Entry 7NG5 (electron microscopy, 3.80 A resolution); this record covers chains A and G of the 7 polymer chains in the assembly.

[Chain A]
Name: Lon protease homolog, mitochondrial
Source organism: Homo sapiens
Notes: EC 3.4.21.53
UniProt: P36776 (LONM_HUMAN); residue numbers follow UniProt; this construct covers 115-959
Amino-acid sequence (853 residues; numbered 107 to 959; the number before each row is that of its first residue):
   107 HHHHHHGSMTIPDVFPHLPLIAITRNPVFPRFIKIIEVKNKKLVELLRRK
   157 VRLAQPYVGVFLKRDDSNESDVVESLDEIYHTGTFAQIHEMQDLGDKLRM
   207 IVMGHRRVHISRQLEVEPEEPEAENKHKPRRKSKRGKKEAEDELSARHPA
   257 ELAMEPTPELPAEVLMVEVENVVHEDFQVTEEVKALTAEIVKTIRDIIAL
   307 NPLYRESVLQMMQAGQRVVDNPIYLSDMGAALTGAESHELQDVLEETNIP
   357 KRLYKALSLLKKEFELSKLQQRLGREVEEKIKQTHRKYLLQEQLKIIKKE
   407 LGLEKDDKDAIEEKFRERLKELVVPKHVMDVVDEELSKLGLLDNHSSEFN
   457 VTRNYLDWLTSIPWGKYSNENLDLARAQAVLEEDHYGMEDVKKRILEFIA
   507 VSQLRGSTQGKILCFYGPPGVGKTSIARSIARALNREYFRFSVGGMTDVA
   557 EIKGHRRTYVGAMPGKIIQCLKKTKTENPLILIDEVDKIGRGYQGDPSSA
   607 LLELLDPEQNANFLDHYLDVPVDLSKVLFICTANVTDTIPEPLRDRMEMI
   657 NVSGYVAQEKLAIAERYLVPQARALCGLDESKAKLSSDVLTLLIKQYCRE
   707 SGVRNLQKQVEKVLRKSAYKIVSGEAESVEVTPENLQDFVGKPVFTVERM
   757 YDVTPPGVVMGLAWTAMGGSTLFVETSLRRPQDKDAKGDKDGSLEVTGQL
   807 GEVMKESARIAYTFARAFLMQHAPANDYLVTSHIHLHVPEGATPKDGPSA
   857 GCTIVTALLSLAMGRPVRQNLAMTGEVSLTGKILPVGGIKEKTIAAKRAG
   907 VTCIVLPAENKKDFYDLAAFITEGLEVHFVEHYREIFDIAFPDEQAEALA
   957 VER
Unresolved in the structure: 107-122, 222-271, 949-959
Differences from the reference sequence: expression tag (107-114)
Bound ions: Mg2+: Thr-530 (together with ATP)
Residues lining bound ligands: ATP (adenosine-5'-triphosphate): Asp-490, His-491, Tyr-492, Met-494, Pro-525, Gly-526, Val-527, Gly-528, Lys-529, Thr-530, Ser-531, Glu-591, Asn-640, Tyr-661, Ile-669, Tyr-673, Val-709, Arg-710, Gln-713
Swiss-Prot annotation at these positions:
  - active site: Ser-855, Lys-898
  - binding site (ATP): Gly-523 to Thr-530
  - natural variant: Glu-476 (E476A: In CODASS), Ser-631 (S631Y: In CODASS), Ala-670 (A670V: In CODASS), Arg-672 (R672C: In CODASS), Pro-676 (P676S: In CODASS), Arg-679 (R679H: In CODASS), Arg-721 (R721G: In CODASS), Ala-724 (A724V: In CODASS), Pro-749 (P749S: In CODASS), Gly-767 (G767E: In CODASS), Ile-927 (deletion: In CODASS)
  - mutagenesis: Lys-529 (K529R: Abolishes ATPase activity, and presumably ATP-driven protein unfolding, but does not block access to the proteolytic active site or prevent a substrate from binding to it), Trp-770 (W770A: Has low basal, but normal stimulated ATPase activity, and retains peptidase activity; W770P: Has normal basal, but low stimulated ATPase activity, and abolishes peptidase activity), Ser-855 (S855A: Lacks both ATPase and protease activity, but retains DNA binding activity), Thr-880 (T880V: Enhances the basal, but not the stimulated ATPase activity), Gly-893 (G893A: Has low basal, but normal stimulated ATPase activity, and retains peptidase activity; G893P: Has normal basal, but low stimulated ATPase activity, and abolishes peptidase activity), Gly-894 (G894A/S: Enhances the basal, but not the stimulated ATPase activity, and retains peptidase activity; G894P: Enhances the basal, but not the stimulated ATPase activity, and abolishes peptidase activity)
Reported in the primary citation:
  - Mg2+ coordination: Thr-530
  - binding site for ATP: Arg-652
  - mutagenesis - K529R, E591Q, T803V, E812A, S855A: abolished catalytic activity (proteolytic activity)
  - mutagenesis - S855A: unchanged catalytic activity (ATPase activity)
  - catalytic residues: Thr-803, His-841, His-843, Ser-855
  - catalytic residues: Glu-801, Arg-815, Lys-898 (proposed by the authors, not directly observed)
  - mutagenesis - T803V: decreased catalytic activity on ATPase
  - mutagenesis - H841F, H843F: abolished catalytic activity on proteolytically
  - mutagenesis - E801A: decreased catalytic activity (protease activity)
  - mutagenesis - E801A, E812A: decreased catalytic activity (ATPase activity)
  - mutagenesis - K529R, E591Q: abolished catalytic activity on ATPase

[Chain G]
Name: Substrate protein chain:G
Source organism: Homo sapiens
Amino-acid sequence (55 residues; each row starts with the number of its first residue; X marks 55 residues of unknown identity (built as UNK)):
    74 XXXXXXXXXXXXXXXXXXXXXXXXXXXXXXXXXXXXXXXXXXXXXXXXXX
   124 XXXXX
Unresolved in the structure: 85-128

[Chain A / chain G interface]
Chain A side of the interface, 5 residues: Thr-564, Tyr-565, Val-566, Tyr-599, Gln-600
The authors on this interface:
  - interface residues, chain A: Tyr-565(A), Val-566(A)

[Summary]
Chain A and chain G make no direct contact in this assembly. Ligands of chain A: ATP. The paper reports
catalytic residues Thr-803(A), His-841(A) and His-843(A) among others; K529R, E591Q and T803V of chain A,
among others, abolish catalytic activity (proteolytic activity); 8 substitutions were tested in all.
Chain A is Lon protease homolog, mitochondrial and chain G is Substrate protein chain:G, both from Homo
sapiens; the structure, P1c-state of wild type human mitochondrial LONP1 protease with bound substrate protein
in presence of ATP/ADP ..., was determined by electron microscopy together with 7NFY, 7NG4, 7NGC and 7NGF from
the same study.
